PDB entry 3KMY | X-ray diffraction, 1.90 A resolution | chains A and B

Chain A (and B):
Molecule: Beta-secretase 1
Source organism: Homo sapiens
Notes: EC 3.4.23.46; chain B of this document is another copy of the same molecule, construct and numbering; everything in this record applies to it too
UniProtKB: P56817 (BACE1_HUMAN); residue numbers follow UniProt; this construct covers 53-447
Chain sequence (395 residues; each row starts with the number of its first residue):
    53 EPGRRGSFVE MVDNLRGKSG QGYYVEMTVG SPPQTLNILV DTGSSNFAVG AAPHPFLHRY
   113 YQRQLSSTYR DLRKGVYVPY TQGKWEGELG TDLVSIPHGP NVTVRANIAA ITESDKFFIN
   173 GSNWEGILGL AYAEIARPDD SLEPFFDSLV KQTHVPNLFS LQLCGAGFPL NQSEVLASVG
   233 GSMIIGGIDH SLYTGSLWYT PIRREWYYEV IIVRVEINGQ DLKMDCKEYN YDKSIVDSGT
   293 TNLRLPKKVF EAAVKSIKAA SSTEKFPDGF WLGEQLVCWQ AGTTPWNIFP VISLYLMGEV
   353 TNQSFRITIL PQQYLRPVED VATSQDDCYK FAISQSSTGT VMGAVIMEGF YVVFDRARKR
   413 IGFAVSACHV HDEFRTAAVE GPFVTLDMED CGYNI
Cystine bridges: C216-C420, C278-C443, C330-C380
Ligand contacts: D8Y (3-[2-(3-chlorophenyl)ethyl]pyridin-2-amine): D93, G95, S96, Y132, Q134, G135, K136, W137, K168, F169, I179, D289, G291, T292
Curated features (UniProtKB/Swiss-Prot):
  - active site: D93, D289
  - modified residue (N6-acetyllysine): K126, K275, K279, K285, K299, K300, K307
  - glycosylation (N-linked (GlcNAc...) asparagine): N153, N172, N223, N354
  - mutagenesis: D93 (D93N: Decreases beta-cleaved soluble APP production), D284 (D284N: Almost abolishes beta-cleaved soluble APP production)

Chain A / chain B interface:
Pairs across the interface (4):
  K300(A) - D167(B)  salt bridge
  E303(A) - E165(B)
  K307(A) - Y129(B)
  K307(A) - E138(B)  salt bridge
Other interface residues (no listed pair), chain A (4 interface residues in all): M276
Other interface residues (no listed pair), chain B (6 interface residues in all): S166, K168

Overview:
4 residues of chain A and 6 residues of chain B are in contact; the contacts include 2 salt bridges. Polar
contacts include K300(A)-D167(B) and K307(A)-E138(B). Ligands of chain A: compound D8Y.
Chain A and chain B are both Beta-secretase 1 (Homo sapiens); the structure, Structure of BACE bound to
SCH12472, was determined by X-ray diffraction, deposited together with 3KMX and 3KN0.
